Entry 8P8B (electron microscopy, 2.90 A resolution); this record covers chains 3 and r of the 38 polymer chains in the assembly.

[Chain 3]
Molecule: 23S ribosomal RNA
Source organism: Mycoplasmoides pneumoniae M129
Sequence (2907 nucleotides; row label = number of the first residue in the row):
     1 UACAAUAAGU UACUAAGGGC UUAUGGUGGA UGCCUUGGCA CUAAUAGGCG AUGAAGGACG
    61 UGUUAACCUG CGAUAAGCUU CGGGUAGGUG GUAAGAACCU CAGAUCCGGA GAUUUCCGAA
   121 UGGAGCAAUC CGGUAGUUGG AAACAGCUAU CAUUAAUUGA UGAAUAAAUA GUCAAUUAAA
   181 GCAAUACGUG GUGAAGUGAA ACAUCUCAGU AGCCACAGGA AAAGAAAACG AAUGUGAUUC
   241 CGUGUGUAGU GGCGAGCGAA AGCGGAACAG GCCAAACUUA UCAUUAGAUA GGGGUUGUAG
   301 GGCUUGCAAU GUGGACUUGA AAACGAUAGA AGAAGCUGUU GGAAAGCAGC GCGCAAAAGG
   361 GUGAUAGCCC CGUAUUUGAA AUUGUUUUCA UACCUAGCGA GAUCCCUGAG UAGCUCGGAA
   421 AACGUUAUUU UGAGUGAAUC UGCCCAGACC AUUGGGUAAG CCUAAAUACU AAUUAGUGAC
   481 CGAUAGCGAA ACAGUACCGU GAGGGAAAGG UGAAAAGAAC CCAGAGAUGG GAGUGAAAUA
   541 GAUUCUGAAA CCAUAUGCCU ACAACGUGUC AGAGCACAUU AAUGUGUGAU GGCGUGCGUU
   601 UUGAAGUAUG AGCCGGCGAG UUAUGAUAGC AAGCGUUAGU UAACCAGGAG AUGGGGAGCU
   661 GUAGCGAAAG CGAGUUUUAA AAGAGCGUUU GUUUGUUAUU AUAGACCCGA AACGGGUUGA
   721 GCUAGUCAUG AGCAGGUUGA AGGUUGAGUA ACAUCAACUG GAGGACCGAA CCGACUCUCG
   781 UUGAAACGAU AGCGGAUGAC UUGUGAUUAG GGGUGAAAUU CCAAUCGAAA UCCGUGAUAG
   841 CUGGUUCUCG UCGAAAUAGC UUUAAGGCUA GCGUGAGAUC ACAAAUAAGU GGAGGUAAAG
   901 CUACUGAAUG UAUGAUGGCG CCACCUAGGC GUACUGAAUA CAAUUAAACU CUGAAUGCCA
   961 UUUAUUUUAU UCUCGCAGUC AGACAGUGGG GGAUAAGCUU CAUUGUCAAG AGGGGAAGAG
  1021 CCCAGAUCAU UAAAUAAGGU CCCCAAAAUA UACUAAGUGG AAAAGGAUGU GAAAGUGCUA
  1081 AAACAGCAAG GAUGUUGGCU UAGAAGCAGC CAUCGUUUAA AGAGUGCGUA ACAGCUCACU
  1141 UGUCGAGUGU UUUUGCGCCG AAGAUGUAAC GGGGCUAAGU AUAUUACCGA AUUUAUGGAU
  1201 AAGAUUUAUA UCUUGUGGUA GACGAGCGUU GUAUUGGAGU UGAAGUCAAA GCGUGAGCAU
  1261 UGGUGGAUCC AAUACAAGUG AGAAUGCCGG CAUGAGUAAC GCUUGGGAGU GAGAAUCUCC
  1321 CAAACCGAUU GACUAAGGUU UCCUGGACCA GGGUCGUCCU UCCAGGGUUA GUCUGGACCU
  1381 AAGCUGAGGC UGAAAAGCGU AGGCGAUGGA CAACAGGUUA AUAUUCCUGU ACUUACAGUU
  1441 AGACUGAUGG AGUGACAAAG AAGGUUUUCC ACCCCCAUAA UUGGAUUUGG GGAUAAAUCA
  1501 UAAGGUGGUA CAAUAGGCAA AUCCGUUGUG CAUAACAUUG AGUGAUGAUG UCGAGUGAAU
  1561 GAGUGAUCAA GUAGCGAAGG UGGUAUUAAU CAUGCUUUCA AGAAAAGCUU CUAGGGUUAA
  1621 UCUAGCUGUA ACCAGUACCG AGAACGAACA CACGUAGUCA AGGAGAGGAU CCUAAGGUUA
  1681 GCGAGUGAAC UAUAGCCAAG GAACUCUGCA AAUUAACCCC GUAAGUUAGC GAGAAGGGGU
  1741 GCUUAUGUAA AAGUAAGCCG CAGUGAAGAA CGAGGGGGGA CUGUUUAACU AAAACACAAC
  1801 UCUAUGCCAA ACCGUAAGGU GAUGUAUAUG GGGUGACACC UGCCCAGUGC UGGAAGGUUA
  1861 AAGAAGGAGG UUAGCGCAAG CGAAGCUUUU AACUGAAGCC CCAGUGAACG GCGGCCGUAA
  1921 CUAUAACGGU CCUAAGGUAG CGAAAUUCCU AGUCGGGUAA AUUCCGUCCC GCUUGAAUGG
  1981 UGUAACCAUC UCUUGACUGU CUCGGCUAUA GACUCGGUGA AAUCCAGGUA CGGGUGAAGA
  2041 CACCCGUUAG GCGCAACGGG ACGGAAAGAC CCCGUGAAGC UUUACUGUAG CUUAAUAUUG
  2101 AUCAGGACAU UAUCAUGUAG AGAAUAGGUA GGAGCAAUCG AUGCAAGUUC GCUAGGACUU
  2161 GUUGAUGCGA AAGGUGGAAU ACUACCCUUG GUUGUGUGCU GUUCUAAUUG GUAACUGUUA
  2221 UCCAGUUUCA AGACAGUGUU AGGUGGGCAG UUUGACUGGG GCGGUCGCCU CCUAAAAGGU
  2281 AACGGAGGCG UACAAAGGUA CCUUCAGUAC GGUUGGAAAU CGUAUGUAGA GUGUAAUGGU
  2341 GUAAGGGUGC UUGACUGUGA GACAUACAGG UCGAACAGGU GAGAAAUCAG GUCAUAGUGA
  2401 UCCGGUGGUC CAGUAUGGAA UGGCCAUCGC UCAACGGAUA AAAGCUACUC CGGGGAUAAC
  2461 AGGCUGAUAC UGCCCAAGAG UUCAUAUCGA CGGCAGUGUU UGGCACCUCG AUGUCGACUC
  2521 AUCUCAUCCU CGAGCUGAAG CAGGUUCGAA GGGUUCGGCU GUUCGCCGAU UAAAGAGAUA
  2581 CGUGAGUUGG GUUCAAACCG UCGUGAGACA GGUUGGUCCC UAUCUAUUGU GCCCGUAGGA
  2641 AGAUUGAAGA GUGUUGCUUC UAGUACGAGA GGACCGAAGC GAGGACACCU CUUAUGCUCC
  2701 AGUUGUAGCG CCAGCUGCAC CGCUGGGUAG UAACGUGUCU AUUAGAUAAA CGCUGAAAGC
  2761 AUCUAAGUGU GAAACUAUCU CAAAGAUUAA UCUUCCCAUU UCGCAAGAAA GUAAGAGCCG
  2821 UCAAAGACGA UGACGUUGAU AGGUUACAGG UGUAAGCAUA GUGAUAUGUU GAGCUGAGUA
  2881 AUACUAAUUG CUCGAGGACU UAUUGGA
Not modelled in the structure: 1-7, 2901-2907
Modified positions: 1MG (1N-methylguanosine-5'-monophosphate) at position 783; OMG (o2'-methylguanosine-5'-monophosphate) at position 2259; 2MA (2-methyladenosine-5'-monophosphate) at position 2511
Ion coordination: Mg2+ site 1: A16, G17; Mg2+ site 2: G196, U2251; Mg2+ site 3 near U197 (its only coordinating residue here); Mg2+ site 4: A201, C202; Mg2+ site 5 near A222 (its only coordinating residue here); Mg2+ site 6 near A331 (its only coordinating residue here); Mg2+ site 7 near A333 (its only coordinating residue here); Mg2+ site 8: U428, C445; Mg2+ site 9 near G442 (its only coordinating residue here); Mg2+ site 10: G447, A2415; Mg2+ site 11 near A458 (its only coordinating residue here); Mg2+ site 12: U484, A508; 128 more Mg2+ sites not listed; 1 more K+ sites not listed
Residues lining bound ligands:
  - chloramphenicol (CLM): G2068, A2069, A2459, C2460, 2MA_2511, U2512, G2513, U2514
  - pentane-1,5-diamine (N2P), molecule 1: C565, C593, G594, C2043, C2044, C2045
  - pentane-1,5-diamine (N2P), molecule 2: G721, C722, U804, G805, A806
  - pentane-1,5-diamine (N2P), molecule 3: 1MG_783, A784, A785, G1301, G1353, C1649
  - 1,4-diaminobutane (PUT), molecule 1: G620, U621, A698, U699, U700
  - 1,4-diaminobutane (PUT), molecule 2: A711, A712, G827, A828, U2449, C2450
  - 1,4-diaminobutane (PUT), molecule 3: U737, U738, G739, G761, A762, G763, A765, G1460, A1461
  - 1,4-diaminobutane (PUT), molecule 4: A1324, C1325, C1672, U1673, A2707, G2708, G2717, C2718
  - 1,4-diaminobutane (PUT), molecule 5: C1348, C1349, A1350, G1351, G1352, G1356, U1357, C1358
  - 1,4-diaminobutane (PUT), molecule 6: C1912, G1937, U1973, U1974, G1975, U2601
  - 1,4-diaminobutane (PUT), molecule 7: A2274, U2280, A2281
  - spermidine (SPD), molecule 1: U500, G1338, U1339, G1646, A1647
  - spermidine (SPD), molecule 2: A518, A519, C520, U528, G530, G531, A542, U543
  - spermidine (SPD), molecule 3: C593, C1044, A1045
  - spermidine (SPD), molecule 4: G594, U595, G1012, G1013, A1017, G1018, C2043
  - spermidine (SPD), molecule 5: G596, C597, G606, U607, U609, G610, A611, C2025, A2061, C2062, G2063, G2064
  - spermidine (SPD), molecule 6: U776, C777, U778, U2588, G2589, U2617, C2618
  - spermidine (SPD), molecule 7: G780, U781, A2585, G2586, U2587, C2620, U2621
  - spermidine (SPD), molecule 8: A865, A981, G982, OMG_2259, A2456, U2457
  - spermidine (SPD), molecule 9: U896, A897, A947, A948, C949, U950, U2273, A2274, A2275
  - spermidine (SPD), molecule 10: G1695, C2699, C2721, C2723, U2724, G2725, G2726
  - spermidine (SPD), molecule 11: U1707, G1708, C1992, U1993, U1994, C2559, U2560
  - spermidine (SPD), molecule 12: G1999, C2001, U2002, G2004, C2518, U2519
  - spermidine (SPD), molecule 13: C2031, G2032, G2033, G2034, A2040, C2041, A2042, C2043, C2044, G2059, G2060
  - spermidine (SPD), molecule 14: U2291, A2292, A2296, G2297, G2333, U2334, G2345, U2392, C2393, G2397
  - spermidine (SPD), molecule 15: C2689, U2693, A2694, U2695, G2696, G2727, U2728, A2729, G2730, U2731
  - spermidine (SPD), molecule 16: U2690, A2729, G2730, A2824, G2878, U2879
  - spermine (SPM), molecule 1: G618, A619, G620, U621, G1278, U1279, G1280
  - spermine (SPM), molecule 2: A724, G725, U801, G815, A816, A817, A818, U820, U1784, U1785
  - spermine (SPM), molecule 3: A1161, A1162, C2525, A2526, G2548, A2549, A2550

[Chain r]
Molecule: 50S ribosomal protein L22
Source organism: Mycoplasmoides pneumoniae M129
Reference sequence: P75575 (RL22_MYCPN); residue numbers follow UniProt; this construct covers 1-159
Chain sequence (159 residues; row label = number of the first residue in the row):
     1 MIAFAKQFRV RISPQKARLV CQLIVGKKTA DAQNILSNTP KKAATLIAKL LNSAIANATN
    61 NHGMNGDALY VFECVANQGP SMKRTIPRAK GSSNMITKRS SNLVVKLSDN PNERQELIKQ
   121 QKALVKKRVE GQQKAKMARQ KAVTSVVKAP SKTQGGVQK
Not modelled in the structure: 143-159
Residues lining bound ligands: pentane-1,5-diamine (N2P): Ile-86, Pro-87, Arg-88
UniProt features mapped onto this chain:
  - natural variant: Pro-111 to Arg-114 (deletion: After 48 telithromycin passages), Asn-112 (N112R: After 37 telithromycin passages), Arg-114 (R114T: After 20 and 32 telithromycin passages)

[Chain 3 / chain r interface]
Pairs across the interface (98):
  A23(3) with Gln-121(r), hydrogen bond to the sugar
  G25(3) with Asn-77(r), hydrogen bond to the sugar
  G26(3) with Asn-77(r), hydrogen bond to the sugar; Gln-78(r), hydrogen bond to the sugar; Asn-102(r), hydrogen bond to the phosphate
  U27(3) with Phe-8(r), phosphate contact; Gln-78(r), sugar contact; Gly-79(r), sugar contact; Pro-80(r), phosphate contact; Asn-102(r), phosphate contact
  C522(3) with Ala-56(r), sugar contact; Asn-60(r), sugar contact
  A523(3) with Ser-53(r), base contact; Ala-56(r), sugar contact
  G524(3) with Lys-49(r), hydrogen bond to the sugar
  G526(3) with Lys-49(r), hydrogen bond to the base
  A527(3) with Gln-7(r), hydrogen bond to the base
  U528(3) with Gln-7(r), sugar contact
  G529(3) with Ala-5(r), sugar contact; Lys-6(r), hydrogen bond to the sugar
  G530(3) with Phe-4(r), phosphate contact; Lys-6(r), salt bridge to the phosphate; Asn-57(r), hydrogen bond to the sugar; Asn-61(r), hydrogen bond to the base; His-62(r), sugar contact
  G531(3) with Asn-61(r), hydrogen bond to the sugar; His-62(r), salt bridge to the phosphate
  U543(3) with Phe-8(r), stacking on the base
  C552(3) with Gln-78(r), hydrogen bond to the sugar
  A553(3) with Arg-18(r), phosphate contact; Val-75(r), sugar contact
  U554(3) with Arg-18(r), salt bridge to the phosphate; Gln-22(r), hydrogen bond to the phosphate; Glu-73(r), sugar contact; Arg-114(r), hydrogen bond to the sugar
  A555(3) with Arg-114(r), hydrogen bond to the sugar
  U556(3) with Ile-118(r), sugar contact
  U579(3) with Lys-126(r), salt bridge to the phosphate; Val-129(r), sugar contact
  U580(3) with Val-129(r), phosphate contact; Gln-132(r), sugar contact
  A581(3) with Lys-136(r), salt bridge to the phosphate
  U781(3) with Lys-90(r), phosphate contact
  U782(3) with Arg-88(r), hydrogen bond to the sugar; Ala-89(r), phosphate contact; Lys-90(r), salt bridge to the phosphate
  1MG_783(3) with Arg-88(r), salt bridge to the phosphate; Ala-89(r), hydrogen bond to the phosphate; Lys-90(r), base contact
  A786(3) with Lys-90(r), hydrogen bond to the phosphate; Gly-91(r), base contact
  A1248(3) with Arg-128(r), sugar contact
  A1249(3) with Arg-128(r), hydrogen bond to the sugar
  U1260(3) with Gln-132(r), hydrogen bond to the base; Arg-139(r), hydrogen bond to the sugar
  U1261(3) with Arg-128(r), hydrogen bond to the sugar; Gly-131(r), sugar contact; Gln-132(r), hydrogen bond to the sugar; Ala-135(r), sugar contact
  G1262(3) with Lys-127(r), sugar contact; Arg-128(r), sugar contact
  G1263(3) with Lys-127(r), salt bridge to the phosphate
  C1291(3) with Gln-78(r), phosphate contact; Lys-83(r), salt bridge to the phosphate
  A1292(3) with Gln-78(r), hydrogen bond to the phosphate; Arg-99(r), salt bridge to the phosphate
  G1296(3) with Ser-13(r), hydrogen bond to the base; Gln-15(r), base contact; Lys-16(r), base contact; Arg-99(r), base contact
  A1350(3) with Met-82(r), phosphate contact; Arg-84(r), hydrogen bond to the phosphate
  G1351(3) with Met-82(r), phosphate contact; Arg-84(r), salt bridge to the phosphate
  A1648(3) with Pro-87(r), base contact; Arg-88(r), hydrogen bond to the base; Gly-91(r), base contact; Ser-92(r), hydrogen bond to the base; Ser-93(r), hydrogen bond to the base
  C1649(3) with Pro-87(r), base contact
  G2016(3) with Pro-40(r), sugar contact; Lys-41(r), salt bridge to the phosphate
  G2017(3) with Lys-41(r), phosphate contact; Lys-42(r), hydrogen bond to the phosphate
  U2018(3) with Ile-12(r), phosphate contact; Lys-16(r), salt bridge to the phosphate; Lys-42(r), salt bridge to the phosphate; Lys-98(r), sugar contact
  G2019(3) with Lys-16(r), hydrogen bond to the base; Ile-96(r), phosphate contact; Lys-98(r), phosphate contact; Arg-99(r), phosphate contact
  A2020(3) with Arg-88(r), hydrogen bond to the base; Asn-94(r), hydrogen bond to the sugar; Met-95(r), phosphate contact; Ile-96(r), sugar contact; Thr-97(r), hydrogen bond to the phosphate
  A2021(3) with Asn-94(r), hydrogen bond to the sugar
Also at the interface, not in a pair above, chain 3 (53 interface residues in all): G28, A525, C551, A578, A785, G1353, C1355, U2621
Also at the interface, not in a pair above, chain r (63 interface residues in all): Arg-11, Asn-52, Ser-81, Ile-86, Leu-124, Val-125, Gln-133

[In short]
53 residues of chain 3 face 63 of chain r across their interface, with 36 hydrogen bonds, 14 salt bridges and
1 aromatic stacking contact. Among the polar pairs are G526(3)/Lys-49(r), A527(3)/Gln-7(r) and
G530(3)/Asn-61(r). One pentane-1,5-diamine molecule is bound between chain 3 and chain r.
Chain 3 is 23S ribosomal RNA and chain r is 50S ribosomal protein L22, both from Mycoplasmoides pneumoniae
M129; the structure, Mycoplasma pneumoniae large ribosomal subunit in chloramphenicol-treated cells, was
determined by electron microscopy together with 8P6P, 8P7X, 8P7Y, 8P8V and 8P8W from the same study.
